PDB entry 6OHY | electron microscopy, 4.10 A resolution (low resolution: residue-level contacts below are approximate; hydrogen-bond / salt-bridge calls are withheld) | chains A and C of the 6 polymer chains in the assembly

== Chain A (and C) ==
Protein: Envelope glycoprotein gp160
Source organism: Simian immunodeficiency virus
Notes: chain C of this document is another copy of the same molecule, construct and numbering; everything in this record applies to it too
Reference sequence: Q1A234 (Q1A234_SIV); the construct lacks a stretch of the UniProt sequence and is renumbered around it, so the offset changes along the chain: 32-148 = UniProt 35-151; 153-185 = UniProt 152-184; 187-278 = UniProt 185-276; 282-305 = UniProt 277-300; 5 more segments
Chain sequence (457 residues; row label = number of the first residue in the row; note: 23 numbers in that range are skipped by the numbering (no residue carries them; nothing is unmodelled there); a row labelled like 464A-464F holds insertion residues (464A, then the next letters in order)):
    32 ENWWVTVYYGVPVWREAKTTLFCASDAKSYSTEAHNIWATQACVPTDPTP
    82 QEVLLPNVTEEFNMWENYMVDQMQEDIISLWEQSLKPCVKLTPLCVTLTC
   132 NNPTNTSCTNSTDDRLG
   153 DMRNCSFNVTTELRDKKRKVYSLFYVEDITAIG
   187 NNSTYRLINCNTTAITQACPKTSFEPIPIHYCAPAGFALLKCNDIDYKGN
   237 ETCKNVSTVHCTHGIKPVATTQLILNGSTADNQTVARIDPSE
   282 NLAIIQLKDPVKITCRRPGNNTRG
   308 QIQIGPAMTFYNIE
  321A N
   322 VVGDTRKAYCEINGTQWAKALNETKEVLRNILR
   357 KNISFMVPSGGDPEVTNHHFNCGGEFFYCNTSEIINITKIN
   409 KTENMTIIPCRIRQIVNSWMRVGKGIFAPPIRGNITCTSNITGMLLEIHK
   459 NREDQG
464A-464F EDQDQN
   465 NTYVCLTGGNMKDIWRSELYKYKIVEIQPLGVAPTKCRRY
Disordered / not traced: 62-65, 137-142
Construct notes: engineered mutation Lys-171 (Gln170 in Q1A234); conflict Cys-501 (Ser488 in Q1A234)
Disulfides: Cys-54/Cys-74, Cys-119/Cys-205, Cys-126/Cys-196, Cys-131/Cys-157, Cys-218/Cys-247, Cys-228/Cys-239, Cys-296/Cys-331, Cys-378/Cys-445, Cys-385/Cys-418
Covalently attached groups: glycan linked to Asn-88, Asn-197, Asn-412; N-acetylglucosamine (NAG) linked to Asn-156, Asn-160, Asn-188, Asn-236, Asn-241, Asn-262, Asn-268, Asn-301, Asn-334, Asn-343, Asn-358, Asn-386, Asn-392, Asn-442, Asn-448, Asn-464F
From the paper describing this entry:
  - post-translational modification sites: Asn-88, Asn-160, Asn-236, Asn-262, Asn-268, Asn-334, Asn-412, Asn-442

== Chain A / chain C interface ==
Residue-residue contacts (12):
  Glu-164(A) / Cys-126(C)
  Glu-164(A) / Arg-192(C)
  Glu-164(A) / Cys-196(C)
  Leu-165(A) / Cys-126(C)
  Leu-165(A) / Val-127(C)
  Leu-165(A) / Arg-192(C)
  Arg-166(A) / Cys-126(C)
  Asp-167(A) / Val-127(C)
  Asp-167(A) / Thr-128(C)
  Asp-167(A) / Lys-169(C)
  Pro-313(A) / Cys-196(C)
  Ala-314(A) / Thr-198(C)
Interface residues without a listed pair, chain A (7 interface residues in all): Gln-310
Interface residues without a listed pair, chain C (11 interface residues in all): Ile-184, Asn-197, Thr-199, Ala-200

== Summary ==
7 residues of chain A and 11 residues of chain C are in contact. N-acetylglucosamine is covalently linked to
Asn-156(A), Asn-160(A), Asn-188(A), Asn-236(A), Asn-241(A) and Asn-262(A) and 10 more. From the paper:
modification sites Asn-88(A), Asn-160(A) and Asn-236(A) among others.
Both chains are Envelope glycoprotein gp160 (Simian immunodeficiency virus). Entry 6OHY (Chimpanzee SIV Env
trimeric ectodomain) was determined by electron microscopy.
